8PH7 - chain A; structure by X-ray diffraction, 1.41 A resolution.

[Chain A]
Molecule: Lysozyme C
Organism: Gallus gallus
Notes: EC 3.2.1.17
Reference sequence: P00698 (LYSC_CHICK); residues 1-129 here correspond to UniProt positions 19-147 (UniProt number = residue number + 18)
Chain sequence (129 residues; numbered 1 to 129; the number before each row is that of its first residue):
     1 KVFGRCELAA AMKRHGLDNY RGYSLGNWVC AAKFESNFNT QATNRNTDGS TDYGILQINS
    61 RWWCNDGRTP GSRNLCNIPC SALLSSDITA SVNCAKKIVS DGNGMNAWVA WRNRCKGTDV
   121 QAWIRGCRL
Disulfides: Cys6-Cys127, Cys30-Cys115, Cys64-Cys80, Cys76-Cys94
Ion coordination: Ru ion site 1 near Lys33 (its only coordinating residue here); Na+: Ser60, Cys64, Ser72, Arg73; Ru ion site 2: Asp101 (together with succinic acid)
Residues lining bound ligands:
  - ZQ2 ([Ru2(N,N'-bis(4-fluorophenyl)formamidinate)(1,1-ethanediol)): Trp63, Leu75, Ser100, Asp101, Gly102, Asn103
  - ZWH ([Ru2Cl(N,N'-bis(4-fluorophenyl)formamidinate)(1,1-ethanediol)(succinic acid)2]): Val2, Phe3, Lys33, Phe34, Asn37, Phe38, Arg114
Swiss-Prot annotation at these positions:
  - active site: Glu35, Asp52
  - binding site (substrate): Asp101

[In short]
Chain A binds compound ZQ2 and compound ZWH. The Na+ site is built by Ser60, Cys64, Ser72 and Arg73. Curated
annotation (UniProt) lists active-site residues Glu35 and Asp52 and substrate-binding residue Asp101.
Chain A is Lysozyme C (Gallus gallus); the structure, X-ray structure of the adduct formed upon reaction of
Lysozyme with [Ru2Cl(DPhF)(O2CCH3)3] in condition A, was determined by X-ray diffraction, deposited together
with 8PH5, 8PH6 and 8PH8.
